PDB entry 3NDY | X-ray diffraction, 2.10 A resolution | chains G and H of the 8 polymer chains in the assembly

# Chain G (and H)
Name: Endoglucanase D
From: Clostridium cellulovorans
Notes: EC 3.2.1.4; chain H of this document is another copy of the same molecule, construct and numbering; everything in this record applies to it too
Reference sequence: P28623 (GUND_CLOCL); residues 381-487 here correspond to UniProt positions 409-515 (UniProt number = residue number + 28)
Chain sequence (107 residues; numbered 381 to 487; the number before each row is that of its first residue):
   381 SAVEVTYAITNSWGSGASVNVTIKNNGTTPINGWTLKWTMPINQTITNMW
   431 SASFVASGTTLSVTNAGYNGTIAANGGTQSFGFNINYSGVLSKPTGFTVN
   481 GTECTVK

# How chain G and chain H interact
Residue-residue contacts - 27 pairs, chain G then chain H:
  T386(G) - T390(H)
  T386(G) - N400(H)
  Y387(G) - T390(H)
  A388(G) - A388(H)  hydrophobic
  A388(G) - I389(H)
  A388(G) - T390(H)
  I389(G) - A388(H)
  I389(G) - I389(H)  hydrogen bond (backbone-backbone)
  T390(G) - T386(H)
  T390(G) - Y387(H)
  T390(G) - A388(H)
  T390(G) - K473(H)  hydrogen bond (backbone-side chain)
  T390(G) - K487(H)
  N400(G) - T386(H)
  N400(G) - T402(H)  hydrogen bond
  T402(G) - N400(H)  hydrogen bond
  T402(G) - T402(H)  hydrogen bond
  T402(G) - S460(H)
  K404(G) - S431(H)  hydrogen bond
  W430(G) - K487(H)
  S431(G) - K404(H)
  T458(G) - S460(H)
  S460(G) - T402(H)
  S460(G) - S460(H)  hydrogen bond
  K473(G) - T390(H)  hydrogen bond (side chain-backbone)
  K487(G) - T390(H)
  K487(G) - W430(H)
Interface residues without a listed pair, chain G (17 interface residues in all): N455, G456, Q459
Interface residues without a listed pair, chain H (16 interface residues in all): Y448, T458, Q459

# In short
17 residues of chain G face 16 of chain H across their interface, with 8 hydrogen bonds. Polar contacts
include T390(G)-K473(H), N400(G)-T402(H) and T402(G)-T402(H).
Chain G and chain H are both Endoglucanase D (Clostridium cellulovorans); the structure, The structure of the
catalytic and carbohydrate binding domain of endoglucanase D from Clostridium cellulovorans, was determined by
X-ray diffraction.
